Entry 6FOS (X-ray diffraction, 4.00 A resolution); this record covers chains 2 and 3 of the 15 polymer chains in the assembly.

== Chain 2 ==
Molecule: Similar to chlorophyll a/b-binding protein, CP24
Source organism: Cyanidioschyzon merolae (strain 10D)
UniProtKB: M1UU36 (M1UU36_CYAM1); residues 25-246 here correspond to UniProt positions 1-222 (UniProt number = residue number - 24)
Chain sequence (222 residues; numbered 25 to 246; the number before each row is that of its first residue):
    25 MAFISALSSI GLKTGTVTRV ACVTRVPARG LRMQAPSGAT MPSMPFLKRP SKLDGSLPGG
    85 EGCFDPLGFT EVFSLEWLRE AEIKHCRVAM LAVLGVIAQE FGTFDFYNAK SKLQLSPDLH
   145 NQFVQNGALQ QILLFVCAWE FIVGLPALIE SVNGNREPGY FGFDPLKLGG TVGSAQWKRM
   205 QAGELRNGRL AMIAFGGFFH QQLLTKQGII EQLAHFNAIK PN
Unresolved in the structure: 25-93, 238-246
Ligand contacts:
  - chlorophyll a (CLA), molecule 1: Trp101, His109, Leu158, Ala162, Phe165
  - chlorophyll a (CLA), molecule 2: His109, Met216, Phe219
  - chlorophyll a (CLA), molecule 3: Arg111, Glu164, Val167, Gly168, Ala171
  - chlorophyll a (CLA), molecule 4: Gly119, Ala122, Gln123
  - chlorophyll a (CLA), molecule 5: Phe147, Gly151, Gln154, Gln155
  - chlorophyll a (CLA), molecule 6: Gln225, Gln226, Gln236, Leu237

== Chain 3 ==
Molecule: Similar to chlorophyll a/b-binding protein, CP24
Source organism: Cyanidioschyzon merolae (strain 10D)
UniProtKB: M1UU36 (M1UU36_CYAM1); residues 1-222 here = UniProt positions 1-222
Chain sequence (222 residues; row label = number of the first residue in the row):
     1 MAFISALSSI GLKTGTVTRV ACVTRVPARG LRMQAPSGAT MPSMPFLKRP SKLDGSLPGG
    61 EGCFDPLGFT EVFSLEWLRE AEIKHCRVAM LAVLGVIAQE FGTFDFYNAK SKLQLSPDLH
   121 NQFVQNGALQ QILLFVCAWE FIVGLPALIE SVNGNREPGY FGFDPLKLGG TVGSAQWKRM
   181 QAGELRNGRL AMIAFGGFFH QQLLTKQGII EQLAHFNAIK PN
Unresolved in the structure: 1-60, 211-222
Ligand contacts:
  - chlorophyll a (CLA), molecule 1: Thr70, Glu71, Leu185, Arg189
  - chlorophyll a (CLA), molecule 2: Glu80, Val88, Leu134, Ala138, Ile142
  - chlorophyll a (CLA), molecule 3: Cys86, Ala89, Met90, Glu184, Asn187
  - chlorophyll a (CLA), molecule 4: Leu94, Ile97, Ala98, Gln99, Phe101
  - chlorophyll a (CLA), molecule 5: Leu115, Asp118, Gln122, Asn126
  - chlorophyll a (CLA), molecule 6: Met180, Gln181, Gly183, Glu184
  - chlorophyll a (CLA), molecule 7: Ile193, Ala194, Gly197, His200, Gln201

== How chain 2 and chain 3 interact ==
Residue-residue contacts (13; chain 2 residue first):
  Gly232(2) - Phe123(3)
  Ile233(2) - Asn121(3)  hydrogen bond (backbone-side chain)
  Ile233(2) - Phe123(3)  hydrophobic
  Ile234(2) - Asn121(3)
  Ile234(2) - Gln122(3)
  Ile234(2) - Phe123(3)
  Ile234(2) - Val124(3)
  Ile234(2) - Gln125(3)
  Glu235(2) - Asn121(3)
  Glu235(2) - Val124(3)
  Glu235(2) - Gln125(3)  hydrogen bond
  Gln236(2) - Val124(3)
  Leu237(2) - Gln125(3)
Other interface residues (no listed pair), chain 3 (6 interface residues in all): Leu119

== In short ==
Chain 2 and chain 3 each contribute 6 residues to their interface; the contacts include 2 hydrogen bonds.
Among the polar pairs are Ile233(2)-Asn121(3) and Glu235(2)-Gln125(3). Chain 2 binds 6 copies of chlorophyll
a. Bound to chain 3: 7 copies of chlorophyll a.
Chain 2 and chain 3 are both Similar to chlorophyll a/b-binding protein, CP24 (Cyanidioschyzon merolae (strain
10D)); the structure, Cyanidioschyzon merolae photosystem I, was determined by X-ray diffraction.
